Entry 8IXF (electron microscopy, 4.40 A resolution (low resolution: residue-level contacts below are approximate; hydrogen-bond / salt-bridge calls are withheld)); this record covers chains I and G of the 27 polymer chains in the assembly.

[Chain I (and G)]
Molecule: Tubulin alpha-4A chain
From: Mus musculus
Notes: EC 3.6.5.-; chain G of this document is another copy of the same molecule, construct and numbering; everything in this record applies to it too
UniProtKB: P68368 (TBA4A_MOUSE); the construct has insertions or renumbered stretches relative to UniProt, so the offset changes along the chain: 1-42 = UniProt 1-42; 49-454 = UniProt 43-448
Sequence (454 residues; row label = number of the first residue in the row):
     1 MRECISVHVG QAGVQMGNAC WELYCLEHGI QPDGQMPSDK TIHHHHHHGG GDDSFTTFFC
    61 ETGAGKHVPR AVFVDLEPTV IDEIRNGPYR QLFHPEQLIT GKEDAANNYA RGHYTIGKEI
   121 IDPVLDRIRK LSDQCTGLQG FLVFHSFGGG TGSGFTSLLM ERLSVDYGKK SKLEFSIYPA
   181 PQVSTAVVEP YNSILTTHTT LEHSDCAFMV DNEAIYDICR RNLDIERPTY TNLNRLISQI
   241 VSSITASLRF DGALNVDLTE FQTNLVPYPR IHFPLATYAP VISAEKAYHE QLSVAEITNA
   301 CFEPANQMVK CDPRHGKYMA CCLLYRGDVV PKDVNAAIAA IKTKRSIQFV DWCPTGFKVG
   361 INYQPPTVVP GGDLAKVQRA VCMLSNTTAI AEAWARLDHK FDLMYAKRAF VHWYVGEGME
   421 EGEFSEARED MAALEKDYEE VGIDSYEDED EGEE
Unresolved in the structure: 1, 37-51, 444-454
Construct notes: insertion (43-48)
UniProt features mapped onto this chain:
  - motif: Met1 to Cys4 (MREC motif)
  - active site: Glu260
  - binding site (GTP): Gln11, Glu77, Ser146, Gly150, Thr151, Thr185, Asn212, Asn234
  - binding site (Mg(2+)): Glu77
  - modified residue: Lys40 (N6-acetyllysine), Ser54 (Phosphoserine), Tyr89 (3'-nitrotyrosine), Tyr438 (Phosphotyrosine), Ser445 (Phosphoserine)
Residues lining bound ligands:
  - phosphomethylphosphonic acid guanylate ester (G2P): Ala253, Leu254, Asn255, Asp257, Glu260
  - GTP (guanosine-5'-triphosphate): Gly10, Gln11, Ala12, Gln15, Glu77, Asp104, Ala105, Ala106, Asn107, Ser146, Gly148, Gly149, Gly150, Thr151, Gly152, Ile177, Thr185, Asn212, Tyr230, Leu233, Asn234

[Interface between chain I and chain G]
Residue-residue contacts - 13 pairs, chain I then chain G:
  Lys286(I) - Pro95(G)
  Tyr288(I) - Thr62(G)
  Tyr288(I) - Lys66(G)
  His289(I) - Thr62(G)
  His289(I) - Lys66(G)
  His289(I) - Val68(G)
  His289(I) - Gln91(G)
  His289(I) - His94(G)
  His289(I) - Pro95(G)
  Glu290(I) - Thr62(G)
  Glu290(I) - His94(G)
  Gln291(I) - Glu61(G)
  Lys344(I) - Arg129(G)
Other interface residues (no listed pair), chain I (7 interface residues in all): Asn222
Other interface residues (no listed pair), chain G (11 interface residues in all): Glu96, Asp133, Gln134

[In short]
7 residues of chain I face 11 of chain G across their interface. Ligands of chain I: GTP and
phosphomethylphosphonic acid guanylate ester. From UniProt: active-site residue Glu260(I), 8 GTP-binding
residues and Mg2+-binding residue Glu77(I) on chain I.
Chain I and chain G are both Tubulin alpha-4A chain (Mus musculus); the structure,
GMPCPP-Alpha4A/Beta2A-microtubule decorated with kinesin non-seam region, was determined by electron
microscopy, deposited together with 8IXA, 8IXB, 8IXD, 8IXE and 8IXG.
